PDB entry 9F20 | electron microscopy, 4.13 A resolution (low resolution: residue-level contacts below are approximate; hydrogen-bond / salt-bridge calls are withheld) | chains A and X of the 3 polymer chains in the assembly

[Chain A]
Name: Interferon-induced helicase C domain-containing protein 1
From: Mus musculus
Notes: EC 3.6.4.13
Reference sequence: Q8R5F7 (IFIH1_MOUSE); numbering as in UniProt; present here: 3-645, 664-1025
Chain sequence (1028 residues; row label = number of the first residue in the row; note: 18 numbers in that range are skipped by the numbering (no residue carries them; nothing is unmodelled there); numbers below 1 keep their minus sign (Met-20 is residue -20)):
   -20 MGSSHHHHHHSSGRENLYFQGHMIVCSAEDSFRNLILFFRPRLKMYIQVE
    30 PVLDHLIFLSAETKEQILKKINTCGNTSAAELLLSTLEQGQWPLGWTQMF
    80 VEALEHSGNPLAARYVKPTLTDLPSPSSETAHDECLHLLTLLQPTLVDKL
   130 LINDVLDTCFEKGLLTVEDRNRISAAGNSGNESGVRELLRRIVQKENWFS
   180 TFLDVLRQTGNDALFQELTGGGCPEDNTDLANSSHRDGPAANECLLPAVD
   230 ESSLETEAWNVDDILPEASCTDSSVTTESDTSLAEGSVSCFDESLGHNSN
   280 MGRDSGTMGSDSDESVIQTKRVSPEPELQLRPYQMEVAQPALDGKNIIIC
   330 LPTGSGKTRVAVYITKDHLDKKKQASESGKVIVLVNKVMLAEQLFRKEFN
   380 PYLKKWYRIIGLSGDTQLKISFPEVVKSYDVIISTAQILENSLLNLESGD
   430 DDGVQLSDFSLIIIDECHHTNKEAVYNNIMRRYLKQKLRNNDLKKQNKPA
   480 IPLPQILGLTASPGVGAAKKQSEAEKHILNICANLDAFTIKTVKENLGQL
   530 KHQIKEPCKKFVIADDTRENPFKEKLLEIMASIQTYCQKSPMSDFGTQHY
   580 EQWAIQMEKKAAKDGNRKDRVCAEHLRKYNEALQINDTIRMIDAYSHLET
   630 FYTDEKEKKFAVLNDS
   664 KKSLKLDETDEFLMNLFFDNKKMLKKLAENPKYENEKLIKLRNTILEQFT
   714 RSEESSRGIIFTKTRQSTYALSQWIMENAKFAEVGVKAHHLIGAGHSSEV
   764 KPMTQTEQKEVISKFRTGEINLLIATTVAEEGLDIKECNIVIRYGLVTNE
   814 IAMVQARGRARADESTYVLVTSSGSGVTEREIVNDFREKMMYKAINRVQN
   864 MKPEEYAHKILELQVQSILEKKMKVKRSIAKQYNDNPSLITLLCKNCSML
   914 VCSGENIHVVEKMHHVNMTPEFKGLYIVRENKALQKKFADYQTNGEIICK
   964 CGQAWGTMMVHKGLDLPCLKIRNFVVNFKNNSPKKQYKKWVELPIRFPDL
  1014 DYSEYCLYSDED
Not modelled in the structure: -20 to 305, 664-668, 945-955, 1021-1025
Sequence notes: initiating methionine (-20); expression tag (-19 to 2); engineered mutation Val923 (Ile in Q8R5F7)
Ion coordination: Zn2+: Cys907, Cys910, Cys962, Cys964
Small-molecule neighbours:
  - ADP (adenosine-5'-diphosphate): Gln308, Leu309, Arg310, Gln313, Pro331, Thr332, Gly333, Ser334, Gly335, Lys336, Thr337, Arg338, Glu377, Asp797, Arg824
  - tetrafluoroaluminate (ALF): Thr332, Lys336, Asp444, Glu445, Ala490, Glu794, Arg824
UniProt features mapped onto this chain:
  - binding site (Zn(2+)): Cys907, Cys910, Cys962, Cys964
  - site (Cleavage): Asp208, Leu209, Asp216, Gly217, Asp251, Ser252
  - modified residue (Phosphoserine): Ser289, Ser291, Ser302, Ser645, Ser828
  - cross-link (Glycyl lysine isopeptide (Lys-Gly)): Lys23 (interchain with G-Cter in ISG15), Lys43 (interchain with G-Cter in ISG15)
From the paper describing this entry:
  - disease-associated variants - I923V (3.3-fold): increased catalytic activity
  - disease-associated variants - I923V: abolished signaling
  - mutagenesis - I873*: abolished binding to dsRNA
  - disease-associated variants - R843H (2- to 4-fold), I923V (2- to 4-fold): decreased binding to 200- and 300-bp dsRNA
  - disease-associated variants - R843H, I923V: unchanged stability
  - mutagenesis - I923V (3.3-fold): increased catalytic activity
  - mutagenesis - R843H, I923V: decreased binding to 200- and 300-bp dsRNA
  - mutagenesis - I923V (2-fold): decreased binding to ATP
  - mutagenesis - R843H, I923V: unchanged stability
  - mutagenesis - R843H: decreased catalytic activity

[Chain X]
Molecule: 15-nt RNA strand
Sequence (15 nucleotides; each row starts with the number of its first residue):
     1 GUCAAGCCGAGGAGA

[Chain A / chain X interface]
Pairs across the interface (30; chain A residue first):
  Asn450(A) - G11(X)
  Asn450(A) - G12(X)
  Lys451(A) - G11(X)
  Lys451(A) - G12(X)
  Glu452(A) - A10(X)
  Glu452(A) - G11(X)
  Ala453(A) - A10(X)
  Gln577(A) - G14(X)
  Gln577(A) - A15(X)
  His578(A) - A15(X)
  Pro765(A) - A4(X)
  Thr767(A) - C3(X)
  Thr767(A) - A4(X)
  Thr769(A) - U2(X)
  Thr769(A) - C3(X)
  Val810(A) - A13(X)
  Thr811(A) - G12(X)
  Thr811(A) - A13(X)
  Asn812(A) - G12(X)
  Asn812(A) - A13(X)
  Arg843(A) - A13(X)
  Arg843(A) - G14(X)
  Met926(A) - G6(X)
  Met926(A) - C7(X)
  His927(A) - G6(X)
  Lys983(A) - G6(X)
  Lys983(A) - C7(X)
  Lys1002(A) - C8(X)
  Lys1002(A) - G9(X)
  Val1004(A) - C8(X)
Interface residues without a listed pair, chain A (22 interface residues in all): His448, Val454, Glu770, Asn957
Interface residues without a listed pair, chain X (14 interface residues in all): A5

[In short]
22 residues of chain A face 14 of chain X across their interface. Chain A binds ADP and tetrafluoroaluminate.
Cys907(A), Cys910(A), Cys962(A) and Cys964(A) coordinate Zn2+. From UniProt: 4 Zn2+-binding residues on chain
A. From the paper: R843H and I923V of chain A reduce binding to 200- and 300-bp dsRNA; I923V of chain A
increases catalytic activity.
Chain A is Interferon-induced helicase C domain-containing protein 1 (Mus musculus) and chain X is a 15-nt RNA
strand; the structure, Cryo-EM structure of the I923V MDA5-dsRNA filament with ADP-AlF4 bound and 88-degree
helical twist, was determined by electron microscopy together with 9F0J, 9F1U, 9F2L, 9F2W and 9F3P from the
same study.
